7E4Q - chains B and C of the 6 polymer chains in the assembly; structure by X-ray diffraction, 2.50 A resolution.

# Chain B
Name: Tubulin beta-2B chain
From: Bos taurus
UniProt: Q6B856 (TBB2B_BOVIN); the author numbering skips numbers that UniProt does not, so the offset changes along the chain: 1-42 = UniProt 1-42; 45-360 = UniProt 43-358; 369-441 = UniProt 359-431
Amino-acid sequence (431 residues; row label = number of the first residue in the row; note: 10 numbers in that range are skipped by the numbering (no residue carries them; nothing is unmodelled there)):
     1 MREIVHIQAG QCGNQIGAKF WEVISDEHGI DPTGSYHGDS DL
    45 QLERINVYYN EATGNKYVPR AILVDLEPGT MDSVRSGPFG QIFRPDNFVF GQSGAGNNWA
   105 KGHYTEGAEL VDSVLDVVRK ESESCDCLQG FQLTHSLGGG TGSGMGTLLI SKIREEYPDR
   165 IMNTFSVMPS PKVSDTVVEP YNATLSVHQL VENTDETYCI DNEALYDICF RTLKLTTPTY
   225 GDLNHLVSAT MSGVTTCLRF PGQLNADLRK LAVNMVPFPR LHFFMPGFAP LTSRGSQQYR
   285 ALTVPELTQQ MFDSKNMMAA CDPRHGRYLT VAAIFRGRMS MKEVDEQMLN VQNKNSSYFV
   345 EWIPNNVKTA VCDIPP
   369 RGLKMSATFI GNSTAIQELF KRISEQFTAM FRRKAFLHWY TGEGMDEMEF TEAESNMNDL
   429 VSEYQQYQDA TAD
Disordered / not traced: 441
Bound ions: Mg2+: Gln11 (together with GDP)
Ligand contacts: GDP (guanosine-5'-diphosphate): Gly10, Gln11, Cys12, Gln15, Ile16, Ala99, Asn101, Ser140, Gly142, Gly143, Gly144, Thr145, Gly146, Ser147, Val171, Pro173, Val177, Asp179, Glu183, Asn206, Leu209, Tyr224, Leu227, Asn228

# Chain C
Name: Tubulin alpha-1B chain
From: Bos taurus
UniProt: P81947 (TBA1B_BOVIN); numbering as in UniProt (aligned over 1-440)
Amino-acid sequence (440 residues; each row starts with the number of its first residue):
     1 MRECISIHVG QAGVQIGNAC WELYCLEHGI QPDGQMPSDK TIGGGDDSFN TFFSETGAGK
    61 HVPRAVFVDL EPTVIDEVRT GTYRQLFHPE QLITGKEDAA NNYARGHYTI GKEIIDLVLD
   121 RIRKLADQCT GLQGFLVFHS FGGGTGSGFT SLLMERLSVD YGKKSKLEFS IYPAPQVSTA
   181 VVEPYNSILT THTTLEHSDC AFMVDNEAIY DICRRNLDIE RPTYTNLNRL ISQIVSSITA
   241 SLRFDGALNV DLTEFQTNLV PYPRIHFPLA TYAPVISAEK AYHEQLSVAE ITNACFEPAN
   301 QMVKCDPRHG KYMACCLLYR GDVVPKDVNA AIATIKTKRS IQFVDWCPTG FKVGINYQPP
   361 TVVPGGDLAK VQRAVCMLSN TTAIAEAWAR LDHKFDLMYA KRAFVHWYVG EGMEEGEFSE
   421 AREDMAALEK DYEEVGVDSV
Bound ions: Ca2+: Asp39, Thr41, Gly44, Glu55
Ligand contacts: GTP (guanosine-5'-triphosphate): Gly10, Gln11, Ala12, Gln15, Ile16, Asp69, Asp98, Ala99, Ala100, Asn101, Ser140, Gly142, Gly143, Gly144, Thr145, Gly146, Ile171, Pro173, Val177, Ser178, Thr179, Glu183, Asn206, Tyr224, Leu227, Asn228, Ile231

# Chain B / chain C interface
Residue-residue contacts (37):
  Glu71(B) - Arg2(C)  salt bridge
  Gln96(B) - Arg2(C)
  Asn101(B) - Glu254(C)
  Asp179(B) - Lys352(C)  hydrogen bond (backbone-side chain)
  Thr180(B) - Thr257(C)
  Thr180(B) - Asn258(C)
  Val181(B) - Asn258(C)  hydrogen bond (backbone-side chain)
  Val181(B) - Pro348(C)  hydrophobic
  Thr221(B) - Lys326(C)
  Ala397(B) - Trp346(C)
  Met398(B) - Trp346(C)
  Arg400(B) - Asp345(C)  salt bridge
  Arg400(B) - Ser439(C)  hydrogen bond
  Arg401(B) - Tyr262(C)  hydrogen bond (backbone-side chain)
  Arg401(B) - Asp345(C)  salt bridge
  Arg401(B) - Trp346(C)
  Arg401(B) - Glu434(C)  hydrogen bond (side chain-backbone)
  Arg401(B) - Val435(C)
  Arg401(B) - Val437(C)  hydrogen bond (side chain-backbone)
  Arg401(B) - Asp438(C)
  Arg401(B) - Ser439(C)  hydrogen bond
  Lys402(B) - Tyr262(C)
  Ala403(B) - Pro261(C)
  Ala403(B) - Tyr262(C)
  Ala403(B) - Trp346(C)  hydrophobic
  Phe404(B) - Thr257(C)
  Phe404(B) - Asn258(C)
  Phe404(B) - Val260(C)
  Phe404(B) - Pro261(C)  hydrogen bond (backbone-backbone)
  Phe404(B) - Cys347(C)  hydrophobic
  His406(B) - Val260(C)  hydrogen bond (side chain-backbone)
  His406(B) - Pro261(C)
  His406(B) - Tyr262(C)
  His406(B) - Pro263(C)
  Trp407(B) - Gln256(C)
  Trp407(B) - Thr257(C)  hydrogen bond (side chain-backbone)
  Trp407(B) - Val260(C)  hydrogen bond (side chain-backbone)
Other interface residues (no listed pair), chain B (20 interface residues in all): Ser97, Gly98, Gly100, Val182
Other interface residues (no listed pair), chain C (23 interface residues in all): Met1, Pro325, Asn329

# Summary
Chain B and chain C form an interface of 20 and 23 residues respectively; the contacts include 11 hydrogen
bonds and 3 salt bridges. Among the polar pairs are Glu71(B)-Arg2(C), Arg400(B)-Asp345(C) and
Arg401(B)-Asp345(C). Bound to chain B: GDP. Chain C binds GTP.
Chain B is Tubulin beta-2B chain and chain C is Tubulin alpha-1B chain, both from Bos taurus; the structure,
Crystal structure of tubulin in complex with L-DM1-SMe, was determined by X-ray diffraction (same publication
as 7E4R and 7E4Z).
